8K58 - chains D and E of the 9 polymer chains in the assembly; structure by electron microscopy, 3.15 A resolution.

== Chain D ==
Name: DNA-directed RNA polymerase subunit beta'
Organism: Escherichia coli (strain K12)
Notes: EC 2.7.7.6
Reference sequence: P0A8T7 (RPOC_ECOLI); numbering as in UniProt (aligned over 14-1376)
Sequence (1363 residues; numbered 14 to 1376; the number before each row is that of its first residue):
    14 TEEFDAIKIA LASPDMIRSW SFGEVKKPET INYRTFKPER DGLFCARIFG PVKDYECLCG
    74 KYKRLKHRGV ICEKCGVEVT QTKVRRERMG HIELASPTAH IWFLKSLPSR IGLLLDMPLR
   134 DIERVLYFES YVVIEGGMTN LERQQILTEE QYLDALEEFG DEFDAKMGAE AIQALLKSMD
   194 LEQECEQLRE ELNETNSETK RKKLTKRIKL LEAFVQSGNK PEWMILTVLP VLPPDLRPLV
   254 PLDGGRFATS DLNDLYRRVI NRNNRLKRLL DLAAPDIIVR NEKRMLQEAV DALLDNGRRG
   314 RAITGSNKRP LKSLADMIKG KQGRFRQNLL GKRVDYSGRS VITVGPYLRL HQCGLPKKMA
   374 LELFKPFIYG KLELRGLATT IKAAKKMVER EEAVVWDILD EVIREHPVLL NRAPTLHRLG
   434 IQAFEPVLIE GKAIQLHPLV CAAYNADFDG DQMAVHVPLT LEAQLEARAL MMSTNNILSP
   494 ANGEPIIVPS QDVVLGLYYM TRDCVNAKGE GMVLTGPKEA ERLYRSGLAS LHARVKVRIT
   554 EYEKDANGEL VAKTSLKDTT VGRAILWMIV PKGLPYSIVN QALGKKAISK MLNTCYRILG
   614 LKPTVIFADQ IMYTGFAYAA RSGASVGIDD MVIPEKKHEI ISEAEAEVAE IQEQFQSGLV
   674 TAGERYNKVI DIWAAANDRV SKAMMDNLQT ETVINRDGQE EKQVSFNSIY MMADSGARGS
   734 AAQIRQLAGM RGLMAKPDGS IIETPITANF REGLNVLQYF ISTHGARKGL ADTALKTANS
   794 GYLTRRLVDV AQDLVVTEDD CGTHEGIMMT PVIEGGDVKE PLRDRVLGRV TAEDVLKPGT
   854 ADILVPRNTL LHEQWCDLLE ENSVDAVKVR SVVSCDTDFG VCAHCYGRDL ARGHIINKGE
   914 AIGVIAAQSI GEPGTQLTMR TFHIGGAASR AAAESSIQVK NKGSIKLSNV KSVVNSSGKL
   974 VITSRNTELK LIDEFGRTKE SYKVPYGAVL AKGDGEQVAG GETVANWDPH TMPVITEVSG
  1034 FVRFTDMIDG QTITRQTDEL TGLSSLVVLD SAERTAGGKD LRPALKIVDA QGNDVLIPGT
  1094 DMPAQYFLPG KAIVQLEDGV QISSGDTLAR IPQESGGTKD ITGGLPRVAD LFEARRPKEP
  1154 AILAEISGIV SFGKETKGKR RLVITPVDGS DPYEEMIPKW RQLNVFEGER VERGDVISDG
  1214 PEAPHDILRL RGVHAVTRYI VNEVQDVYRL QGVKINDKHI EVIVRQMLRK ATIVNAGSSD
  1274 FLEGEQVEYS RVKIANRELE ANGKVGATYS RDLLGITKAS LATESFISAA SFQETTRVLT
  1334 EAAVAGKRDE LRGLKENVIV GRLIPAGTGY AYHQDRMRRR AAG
Disordered / not traced: 933-943
Swiss-Prot annotation at these positions:
  - binding site (Zn(2+)): Cys70, Cys72, Cys85, Cys88, Cys814, Cys888, Cys895, Cys898
  - binding site (Mg(2+)): Asp460, Asp462, Asp464
  - modified residue: Lys983 (N6-acetyllysine)
  - mutagenesis: Gln504 (Q504P: Resistant to antibiotics salinamide A and B), Asn690 (N690D: Resistant to antibiotics salinamide A and B), Met697 (M697V: Resistant to antibiotics salinamide A and B), Ala735 (A735T: Resistant to antibiotics salinamide A and B), Arg738 (R738C/H/P/S: Resistant to antibiotics salinamide A and B), Ala748 (A748E: Resistant to antibiotics salinamide A and B), Pro758 (P758S/T: Resistant to antibiotics salinamide A and B), Phe763 (F763C: Resistant to antibiotics salinamide A and B), Ser775 (S775A: Resistant to antibiotics salinamide A and B), Ala779 (A779T/V: Resistant to antibiotics salinamide A and B), Arg780 (R780C: Resistant to antibiotics salinamide A and B), Gly782 (G782A/C: Resistant to antibiotics salinamide A and B), 1 further mutagenesis entry in UniProt

== Chain E ==
Name: DNA-directed RNA polymerase subunit omega
Organism: Escherichia coli (strain K12)
Notes: EC 2.7.7.6
Reference sequence: P0A800 (RPOZ_ECOLI); residue numbers follow UniProt; this construct covers 2-77
Sequence (76 residues; row label = number of the first residue in the row):
     2 ARVTVQDAVE KIGNRFDLVL VAARRARQMQ VGGKDPLVPE ENDKTTVIAL REIEEGLINN
    62 QILDVRERQE QQEQEA

== Interface between chain D and chain E ==
Residue-residue contacts - 48 pairs, chain D then chain E:
  His364(D) - Val4(E)
  Glu414(D) - Lys45(E)
  Val415(D) - Lys45(E)
  Arg417(D) - Glu42(E)  hydrogen bond (side chain-backbone)
  Arg417(D) - Asn43(E)  hydrogen bond (side chain-backbone)
  Arg417(D) - Asp44(E)  salt bridge
  Glu418(D) - Ala2(E)
  Glu418(D) - Asp44(E)
  Glu418(D) - Lys45(E)
  Glu418(D) - Val48(E)
  His419(D) - Lys45(E)
  Glu438(D) - Val4(E)
  Thr473(D) - Arg28(E)
  Leu474(D) - Ala27(E)  hydrophobic
  Leu474(D) - Thr46(E)
  Leu474(D) - Thr47(E)
  Glu475(D) - Ala24(E)
  Glu475(D) - Arg28(E)  salt bridge
  Gln477(D) - Thr47(E)
  Leu478(D) - Ala23(E)  hydrophobic
  Leu478(D) - Thr47(E)
  Leu478(D) - Leu51(E)  hydrophobic
  Glu479(D) - Val20(E)
  Arg481(D) - Val6(E)
  Arg481(D) - Thr47(E)
  Arg481(D) - Val48(E)
  Ala482(D) - Val6(E)  hydrophobic
  Leu483(D) - Phe17(E)  hydrophobic
  Met485(D) - Val4(E)
  Thr487(D) - Val4(E)
  Leu614(D) - Gln7(E)
  Lys615(D) - Arg3(E)
  Lys615(D) - Thr5(E)  hydrogen bond
  Lys615(D) - Asp8(E)  salt bridge
  Lys615(D) - Glu55(E)  salt bridge
  Arg905(D) - Gly14(E)  hydrogen bond (side chain-backbone)
  Arg905(D) - Arg16(E)
  Asn910(D) - Gly14(E)
  Asn910(D) - Asn15(E)  hydrogen bond
  Asn910(D) - Phe17(E)
  Lys911(D) - Asn15(E)
  Lys911(D) - Phe17(E)
  Glu913(D) - Phe17(E)
  Gly1360(D) - Phe17(E)
  Thr1361(D) - Phe17(E)  hydrogen bond (side chain-backbone)
  Thr1361(D) - Val20(E)
  Thr1361(D) - Leu21(E)
  Ala1364(D) - Leu21(E)  hydrophobic
Interface residues without a listed pair, chain D (30 interface residues in all): Asn488, Ala904, Gly912

== Overview ==
Chain D and chain E form an interface of 30 and 26 residues respectively; the contacts include 6 hydrogen
bonds and 4 salt bridges. Polar pairs include Arg417(D)-Asp44(E), Glu475(D)-Arg28(E) and Lys615(D)-Asp8(E).
Chain D is DNA-directed RNA polymerase subunit beta' and chain E is DNA-directed RNA polymerase subunit omega,
both from Escherichia coli (strain K12); the structure, The cryo-EM map of close TIEA-TEC complex, was
determined by electron microscopy.
